4TQU - chains M and N of the 5 polymer chains in the assembly; structure by X-ray diffraction, 3.20 A resolution.

Chain M:
Molecule: AlgM1
From: Sphingomonas sp
UniProtKB: Q9KWT8 (Q9KWT8_SPHSX); numbering as in UniProt (aligned over 25-324)
Sequence (301 residues; each row starts with the number of its first residue):
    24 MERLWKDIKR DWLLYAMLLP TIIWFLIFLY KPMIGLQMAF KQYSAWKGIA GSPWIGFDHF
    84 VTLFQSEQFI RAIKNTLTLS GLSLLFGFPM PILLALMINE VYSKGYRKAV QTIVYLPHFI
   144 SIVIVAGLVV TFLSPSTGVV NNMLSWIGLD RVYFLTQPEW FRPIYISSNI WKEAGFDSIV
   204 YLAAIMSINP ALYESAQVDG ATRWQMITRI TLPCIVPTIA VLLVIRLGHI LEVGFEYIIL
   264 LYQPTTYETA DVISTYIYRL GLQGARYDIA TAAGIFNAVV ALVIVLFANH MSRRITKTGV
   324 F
Unresolved in the structure: 24, 64-75, 321-324
Differences from the reference sequence: expression tag (24)
What the authors report for this chain:
  - mutagenesis - H141A, K195A, E196A, R249A: decreased catalytic activity
  - mutagenesis - E196A/E259A, E259A: unchanged catalytic activity
  - mutagenesis - D200A, H252A: increased catalytic activity

Chain N:
Molecule: AlgM2
From: Sphingomonas sp
UniProtKB: Q9KWT7 (Q9KWT7_SPHSX); residues 1-293 here = UniProt positions 1-293
Sequence (305 residues; each row starts with the number of its first residue):
     1 MLATPFYSRS DRIFGIVNAV LLGIFALCAL YPIIYIFSMS ISSGAAVTQG RVFLLPVDID
    61 FSAYGRVLHD KLFWTSYANT IFYTVFGVVT SLIFIVPGAY ALSKPRIRGR RVFGFIIAFT
   121 MWFNAGMIPF FLNMRDLGLL DNRFGILIGF ACNAFNIILM RNYFESISAS FEEAARMDGA
   181 NDLQILWKVY IPLAKPALAT ITLLCAISRW NGYFWAMVLL RAEEKIPLQV YLKKTIVDLN
   241 VNEEFAGALL TNSYSMETVV GAIIVMSIIP VIIVYPVVQK YFTKGVMLGG VKELEHHHHH
   301 HHHHH
Unresolved in the structure: 1, 285-305
Differences from the reference sequence: expression tag (294-305)
What the authors report for this chain:
  - mutagenesis - R209A: unchanged catalytic activity

Interface between chain M and chain N:
Residue-residue contacts (141):
  Leu27(M) - Arg108(N)
  Arg33(M) - Arg106(N)
  Arg33(M) - Asp182(N)
  Asp34(M) - Arg106(N)  salt bridge
  Leu36(M) - Asn181(N)
  Leu36(M) - Asp182(N)
  Leu36(M) - Leu183(N)
  Leu37(M) - Ala101(N)
  Leu37(M) - Lys104(N)
  Leu37(M) - Arg106(N)
  Leu37(M) - Ile107(N)  hydrophobic
  Leu37(M) - Asp182(N)
  Tyr38(M) - Ile107(N)
  Tyr38(M) - Arg108(N)  hydrogen bond (side chain-backbone)
  Tyr38(M) - Gly109(N)  hydrogen bond (side chain-backbone)
  Tyr38(M) - Phe113(N)  hydrophobic
  Met40(M) - Pro97(N)
  Met40(M) - Gly98(N)
  Met40(M) - Leu183(N)  hydrophobic
  Met40(M) - Leu186(N)  hydrophobic
  Leu41(M) - Leu102(N)  hydrophobic
  Leu41(M) - Phe113(N)  hydrophobic
  Pro43(M) - Phe94(N)
  Thr44(M) - Phe94(N)  hydrogen bond (side chain-backbone)
  Thr44(M) - Gly98(N)
  Thr44(M) - Ile157(N)
  Trp47(M) - Phe94(N)
  Trp47(M) - Ile148(N)  hydrogen bond (side chain-backbone)
  Trp47(M) - Gly149(N)
  Trp47(M) - Ala151(N)
  Trp47(M) - Cys152(N)
  Phe48(M) - Ile117(N)
  Phe48(M) - Thr120(N)
  Phe48(M) - Cys152(N)  hydrophobic
  Phe48(M) - Ile157(N)  hydrophobic
  Ile50(M) - Asn133(N)
  Phe51(M) - Phe130(N)
  Phe51(M) - Met134(N)  hydrophobic
  Phe51(M) - Leu139(N)  hydrophobic
  Phe51(M) - Ile148(N)
  Phe51(M) - Gly149(N)
  Leu52(M) - Thr120(N)
  Leu52(M) - Asn124(N)
  Tyr53(M) - Ile116(N)  hydrogen bond (side chain-backbone)
  Tyr53(M) - Phe119(N)
  Tyr53(M) - Thr120(N)
  Lys54(M) - Asn133(N)
  Pro55(M) - Ala125(N)
  Pro55(M) - Pro129(N)
  Pro55(M) - Asn133(N)
  Met56(M) - Phe119(N)  hydrophobic
  Met56(M) - Phe123(N)  hydrophobic
  Leu59(M) - Ala125(N)
  Leu59(M) - Pro129(N)  hydrophobic
  Leu117(M) - Leu22(N)  hydrophobic
  Met120(M) - Asn18(N)  hydrogen bond (backbone-side chain)
  Met120(M) - Leu21(N)  hydrophobic
  Met120(M) - Leu22(N)
  Ile121(M) - Leu22(N)  hydrophobic
  Asn122(M) - Leu2(N)
  Glu123(M) - Phe14(N)
  Glu123(M) - Asn18(N)
  Val124(M) - Asn18(N)
  Val124(M) - Leu22(N)  hydrophobic
  Tyr129(M) - Ala19(N)  hydrogen bond (side chain-backbone)
  Tyr129(M) - Gly23(N)
  Val133(M) - Leu22(N)  hydrophobic
  Gln134(M) - Tyr275(N)
  Gln134(M) - Gln279(N)
  Thr135(M) - Tyr275(N)  hydrogen bond (backbone-side chain)
  Thr135(M) - Gln279(N)  hydrogen bond (backbone-side chain)
  Ile136(M) - Ala26(N)
  Ile136(M) - Leu30(N)  hydrophobic
  Tyr138(M) - Tyr275(N)
  Leu139(M) - Tyr275(N)  hydrophobic
  Phe142(M) - Ile207(N)  hydrophobic
  Phe142(M) - Asn211(N)  hydrogen bond (backbone-side chain)
  Phe142(M) - Val271(N)  hydrophobic
  Phe142(M) - Tyr275(N)  hydrophobic
  Ile143(M) - Ile268(N)  hydrophobic
  Ser144(M) - Asn211(N)
  Ser144(M) - Gln229(N)  hydrogen bond
  Val146(M) - Tyr213(N)  hydrophobic
  Val146(M) - Gln229(N)
  Val146(M) - Val237(N)
  Ile147(M) - Gln229(N)
  Ile147(M) - Leu232(N)  hydrophobic
  Ile147(M) - Ser267(N)
  Ile147(M) - Ile268(N)  hydrophobic
  Ala149(M) - Val237(N)  hydrophobic
  Gly150(M) - Ile236(N)
  Gly150(M) - Val237(N)
  Leu151(M) - Ile36(N)  hydrophobic
  Leu151(M) - Ile264(N)  hydrophobic
  Val153(M) - Ile236(N)
  Val153(M) - Leu239(N)  hydrophobic
  Phe155(M) - Pro32(N)  hydrophobic
  Phe155(M) - Tyr35(N)  hydrophobic
  Ser159(M) - Thr48(N)
  Thr160(M) - Glu257(N)
  Val162(M) - Tyr31(N)
  Val162(M) - Tyr35(N)
  Asn165(M) - Gln49(N)  hydrogen bond (side chain-backbone)
  Asn165(M) - Phe53(N)
  Met166(M) - Tyr31(N)
  Met166(M) - Phe53(N)  hydrophobic
  Trp194(M) - Ala29(N)  hydrogen bond (side chain-backbone)
  Trp194(M) - Pro32(N)
  Tyr216(M) - Leu2(N)  hydrophobic
  Gln220(M) - Ala3(N)
  Gln220(M) - Pro5(N)
  Thr225(M) - Asp11(N)
  Arg226(M) - Ala3(N)
  Arg226(M) - Phe6(N)
  Arg226(M) - Asp11(N)  salt bridge
  Arg226(M) - Phe14(N)
  Val247(M) - Trp122(N)
  Ile248(M) - Trp122(N)  hydrophobic
  Phe258(M) - Met127(N)  hydrophobic
  Phe258(M) - Phe214(N)  hydrophobic
  Glu259(M) - Tyr213(N)
  Glu259(M) - Phe214(N)  hydrogen bond (side chain-backbone)
  Ile262(M) - Phe214(N)  hydrophobic
  Leu263(M) - Tyr213(N)  hydrophobic
  Ser277(M) - Met127(N)
  Ile280(M) - Ile128(N)
  Tyr281(M) - Met127(N)  hydrophobic
  Tyr281(M) - Phe214(N)  hydrophobic
  Tyr281(M) - Met217(N)
  Gly284(M) - Ile128(N)
  Leu285(M) - Ile128(N)  hydrophobic
  Leu285(M) - Phe131(N)  hydrophobic
  Leu285(M) - Val218(N)  hydrophobic
  Tyr290(M) - Ile128(N)  hydrophobic
  Tyr290(M) - Leu132(N)  hydrophobic
  Thr294(M) - Ile128(N)
  Thr294(M) - Pro129(N)
  Ala301(M) - Phe123(N)  hydrophobic
  Ala301(M) - Asn124(N)
  Leu305(M) - Trp122(N)
  Val308(M) - Trp122(N)  hydrophobic
Other interface residues (no listed pair), chain M (83 interface residues in all): Trp35, Ile45, Met113, Tyr125, Lys131, Val137, Pro140, His141, Thr154, Phe199, Trp227, Gly251, Ala293, Val302
Other interface residues (no listed pair), chain N (94 interface residues in all): Tyr7, Ser10, Phe25, Cys28, Ile33, Met39, Val47, Gly50, Tyr100, Phe115, Arg135, Leu137, Phe150, Asn153, Ala154, Leu203, Leu204, Lys233

Overview:
Chain M and chain N form an interface of 83 and 94 residues respectively; the contacts include 14 hydrogen
bonds and 2 salt bridges. Polar pairs include Asp34(M)-Arg106(N), Arg226(M)-Asp11(N) and Tyr38(M)-Arg108(N).
From the paper: H141A, K195A and E196A of chain M, among others, reduce catalytic activity; D200A and H252A of
chain M increase catalytic activity; 9 substitutions were tested in all.
Here chain M is AlgM1 and chain N is AlgM2, both from Sphingomonas sp. Entry 4TQU (Crystal structure of a
bacterial ABC transporter involved in the import of the acidic polysaccharide alginate) was determined by
X-ray diffraction, deposited together with 4TQV.
